3U26 - chain A; structure by X-ray diffraction, 1.59 A resolution.

Chain A:
Protein: PF00702 domain protein
From: Pyrococcus horikoshii
Chain sequence (234 residues; numbered 1 to 234; the number before each row is that of its first residue):
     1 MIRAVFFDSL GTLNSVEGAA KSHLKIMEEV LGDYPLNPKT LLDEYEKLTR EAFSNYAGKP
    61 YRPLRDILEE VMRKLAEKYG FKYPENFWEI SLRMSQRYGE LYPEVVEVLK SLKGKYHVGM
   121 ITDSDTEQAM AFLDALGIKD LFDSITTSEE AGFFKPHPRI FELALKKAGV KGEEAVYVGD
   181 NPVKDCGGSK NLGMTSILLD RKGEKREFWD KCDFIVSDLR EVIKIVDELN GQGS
Disordered / not traced: 231-234
Modified / non-standard residues: Mse1, Mse27, Mse72, Mse94, Mse120, Mse130, Mse194 (selenomethionine; parent Met)
What the authors report for this chain:
  - catalytic residues: His23
  - contacts within the chain: His23-Glu46
  - mutagenesis - H23A: abolished catalytic activity
  - conformationally variable residues (helix shift, side-chain flip): Leu10, Ser22, His23, Phe87 to Tyr98, Thr126 to Phe132
  - mutagenesis - S9G, S9H, L10W, N14I, S91T, S91V, S124A, Q128H (2.4-fold): increased catalytic activity

In short:
From the paper: the catalytic residue His23; S9G, S9H and L10W, among others, increase catalytic activity; 9
substitutions were tested in all.
Chain A is PF00702 domain protein (Pyrococcus horikoshii); the structure, Crystal Structure of Engineered
Protein. Northeast Structural Genomics Consortium Target OR48, was determined by X-ray diffraction (same
publication as 3UW6).
